Entry 4CDJ (X-ray diffraction, 1.50 A resolution); this record covers chain A.

== Chain A ==
Protein: E3 ubiquitin-protein ligase ZNRF3
Source organism: Mus musculus
Notes: EC 6.3.2.-; fragment: ectodomain, residues 53-205
UniProtKB: Q5SSZ7 (ZNRF3_MOUSE); residues 56-208 here correspond to UniProt positions 53-205 (UniProt number = residue number - 3)
Chain sequence (164 residues; numbered 54 to 217; the number before each row is that of its first residue):
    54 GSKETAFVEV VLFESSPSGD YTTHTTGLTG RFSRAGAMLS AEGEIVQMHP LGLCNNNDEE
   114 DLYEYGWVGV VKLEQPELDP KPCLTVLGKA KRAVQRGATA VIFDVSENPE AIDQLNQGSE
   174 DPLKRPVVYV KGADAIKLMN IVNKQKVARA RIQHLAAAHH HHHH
Not modelled in the structure: 54-55, 209-217
Sequence notes: expression tag (54-55, 209-217)
Cystine bridges: Cys-107/Cys-136
Reported in the primary citation:
  - contacts within the chain: Glu-95/Arg-204 (salt bridge)
  - self-association interface (contacts with another copy of this molecule); pairs are residue here / residue on that copy: Asp-73/Arg-145, Tyr-74/Tyr-116 (hydrogen bond), Tyr-74/Gln-148 (hydrogen bond), Glu-95/Glu-95 (hydrogen bond), Glu-95/Arg-178, Glu-95/Arg-202, Arg-178/Arg-204 (pi stacking), Val-64, Phe-66, Gly-72, Tyr-74, Leu-115, Tyr-118, Gly-150

== Overview ==
The paper reports a self-association interface involving Val-64, Phe-66 and Gly-72 among others; contacts
within the chain involving Cys-107, Cys-136 and Arg-204 among others.
Chain A is E3 ubiquitin-protein ligase ZNRF3 (Mus musculus); the structure, Structure of ZNRF3 ectodomain, was
determined by X-ray diffraction (same publication as 4CDK).
